PDB entry 4C2T | X-ray diffraction, 4.00 A resolution | chains A and M of the 4 polymer chains in the assembly

[Chain A]
Protein: DNA helicase II
Organism: Deinococcus radiodurans
Notes: EC 3.6.4.12
UniProt: Q9RTI9 (Q9RTI9_DEIRA); residues 1-745 here = UniProt positions 1-745
Amino-acid sequence (745 residues; each row starts with the number of its first residue):
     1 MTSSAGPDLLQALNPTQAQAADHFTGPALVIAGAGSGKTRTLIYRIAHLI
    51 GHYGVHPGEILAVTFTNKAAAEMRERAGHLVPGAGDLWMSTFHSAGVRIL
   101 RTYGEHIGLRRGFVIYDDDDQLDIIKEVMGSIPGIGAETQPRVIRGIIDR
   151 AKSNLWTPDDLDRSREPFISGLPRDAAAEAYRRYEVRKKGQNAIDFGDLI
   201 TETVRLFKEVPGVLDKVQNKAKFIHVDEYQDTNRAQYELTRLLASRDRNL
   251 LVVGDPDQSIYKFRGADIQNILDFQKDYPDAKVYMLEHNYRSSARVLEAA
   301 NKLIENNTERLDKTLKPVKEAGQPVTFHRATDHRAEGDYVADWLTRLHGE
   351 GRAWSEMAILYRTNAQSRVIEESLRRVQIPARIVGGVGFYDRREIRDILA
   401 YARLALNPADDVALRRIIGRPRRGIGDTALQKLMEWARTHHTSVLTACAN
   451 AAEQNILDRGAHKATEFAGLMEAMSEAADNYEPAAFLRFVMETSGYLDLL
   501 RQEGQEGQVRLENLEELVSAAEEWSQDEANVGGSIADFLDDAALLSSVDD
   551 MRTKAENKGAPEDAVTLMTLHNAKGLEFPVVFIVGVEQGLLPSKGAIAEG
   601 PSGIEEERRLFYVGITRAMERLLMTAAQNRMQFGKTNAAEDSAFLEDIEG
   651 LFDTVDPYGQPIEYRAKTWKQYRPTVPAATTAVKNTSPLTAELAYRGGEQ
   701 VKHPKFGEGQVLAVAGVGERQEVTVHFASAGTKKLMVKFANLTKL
Disordered / not traced: 1-4, 548-549, 556-561, 663-745
Ion coordination: Mg2+: Thr39, Glu228 (together with AMP-PNP)
Small-molecule neighbours: AMP-PNP (ANP; phosphoaminophosphonic acid-adenylate ester): Ala12, Leu13, Asn14, Gln17, Gly33, Ala34, Gly35, Ser36, Gly37, Lys38, Thr39, Arg40, Glu228, Gln258, Tyr290, Arg291, Gly575, Glu577, Arg617
From the paper describing this entry:
  - mutagenesis - G426T: decreased catalytic activity on 5'- and 3'-tailed dsDNA
  - mutagenesis - G424T, G424T/G426T: increased catalytic activity on 3'-tailed dsDNA
  - mutagenesis - G424T: decreased catalytic activity (5'-3' helicase activity)
  - mutagenesis - G424T (3-4 fold), G424T/G426T (3-4 fold): decreased binding to 3'- and 5'-tailed dsDNA

[Chain M]
Molecule: DNA strand for28
Sequence (28 nucleotides; each row starts with the number of its first residue):
     1 GCAGTGCTCGCAGGTCGTACCTTTTTTT
Disordered / not traced: 1, 27-28

[Interface between chain A and chain M]
Pairs across the interface (39):
  Phe65(A) with DT26(M), sugar contact
  His93(A) with DT26(M), hydrogen bond to the base
  Asp118(A) with DT26(M), base contact
  Arg142(A) with DC20(M), hydrogen bond to the phosphate; DC21(M), salt bridge to the phosphate; DT22(M), salt bridge to the phosphate
  Phe196(A) with DT26(M), base contact
  Tyr261(A) with DT25(M), sugar contact
  Phe263(A) with DT24(M), stacking on the base
  Arg264(A) with DT25(M), hydrogen bond to the base; DT26(M), hydrogen bond to the sugar
  Arg362(A) with DT23(M), hydrogen bond to the base; DT24(M), hydrogen bond to the base
  Thr363(A) with DT24(M), hydrogen bond to the phosphate
  Asn364(A) with DT24(M), phosphate contact; DT25(M), phosphate contact
  Arg422(A) with DG13(M), salt bridge to the phosphate; DG14(M), salt bridge to the phosphate
  Arg423(A) with DG13(M), phosphate contact
  Gly424(A) with DA12(M), phosphate contact; DG13(M), hydrogen bond to the phosphate
  Ile425(A) with DA12(M), sugar contact; DG13(M), hydrogen bond to the phosphate
  Gly426(A) with DA12(M), phosphate contact
  Asp427(A) with DA12(M), hydrogen bond to the phosphate
  Thr428(A) with DC11(M), hydrogen bond to the phosphate; DA12(M), hydrogen bond to the phosphate
  Ala429(A) with DA12(M), phosphate contact
  Arg459(A) with DG10(M), hydrogen bond to the sugar
  Leu544(A) with DT26(M), phosphate contact
  Ser546(A) with DT26(M), hydrogen bond to the phosphate
  Ser547(A) with DT26(M), phosphate contact
  Thr569(A) with DT25(M), hydrogen bond to the phosphate
  His571(A) with DT24(M), sugar contact
  Asn572(A) with DT25(M), hydrogen bond to the phosphate
  Ser593(A) with DT23(M), hydrogen bond to the base
  Gln632(A) with DT22(M), base contact
  Phe633(A) with DC21(M), base contact; DT22(M), base contact
Other interface residues (no listed pair), chain A (34 interface residues in all): Thr66, Gln140, Asp149, Glu599, Glu607

[In short]
Chain A and chain M form an interface of 34 and 12 residues respectively, with 17 hydrogen bonds, 4 salt
bridges and 1 aromatic stacking contact. Polar contacts include His93(A)-DT26(M), Arg264(A)-DT25(M) and
Arg362(A)-DT23(M). From the paper: G424T and G424T/G426T of chain A increase catalytic activity on 3'-tailed
dsDNA; G424T and G424T/G426T of chain A reduce binding to 3'- and 5'-tailed dsDNA.
Chain A is DNA helicase II (Deinococcus radiodurans) and chain M is DNA strand for28; the structure, Crystal
structure of full length Deinococcus radiodurans UvrD in complex with DNA, was determined by X-ray
diffraction, deposited together with 4C30.
